2NPP - chains F and Y of the 4 polymer chains in the assembly; structure by X-ray diffraction, 3.30 A resolution.

# Chain F
Name: Serine/threonine-protein phosphatase 2A catalytic subunit alpha isoform
Organism: Homo sapiens
Notes: EC 3.1.3.16; fragment: catalytic subunit
UniProt: P67775 (PP2AA_HUMAN); numbering as in UniProt (aligned over 1-309)
Amino-acid sequence (309 residues; numbered 1 to 309; the number before each row is that of its first residue):
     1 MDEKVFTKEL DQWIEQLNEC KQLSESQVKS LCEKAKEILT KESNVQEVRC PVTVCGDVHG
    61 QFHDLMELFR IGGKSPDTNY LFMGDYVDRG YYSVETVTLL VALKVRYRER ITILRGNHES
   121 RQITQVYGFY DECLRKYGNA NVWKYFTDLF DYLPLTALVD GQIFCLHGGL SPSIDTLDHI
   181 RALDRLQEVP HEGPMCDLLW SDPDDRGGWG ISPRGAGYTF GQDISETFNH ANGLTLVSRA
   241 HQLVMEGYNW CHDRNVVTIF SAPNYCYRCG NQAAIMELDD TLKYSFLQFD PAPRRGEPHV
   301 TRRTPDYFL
Not modelled in the structure: 1
Swiss-Prot annotation at these positions:
  - active site: His118 (Proton donor)
  - binding site (Mn(2+)): Asp57, His59, Asp85, Asn117, His167, His241
  - binding site (Zn(2+)): Asp57, His59, Asp85
  - binding site (Fe(3+)): Asp85, Asn117, His167, His241
  - modified residue: Tyr307 (Phosphotyrosine), Leu309 (Leucine methyl ester)
  - natural variant: Gly60 (G60V: In HJS3; uncertain significance), Asp88 (D88G: In HJS3), Gln122 (Q122H: In HJS3), Gln125 to Leu309 (deletion: In HJS3), Tyr127 (Y127C: In HJS3), Asp131 (D131H: In HJS3), His191 (H191R: In HJS3), Arg214 to Leu309 (deletion: In HJS3), Asp223 (D223H: In HJS3; D223V: In HJS3), Tyr265 (Y265C: In HJS3), Phe308 (F308FF: In HJS3)
  - mutagenesis: Asp85 (D85N: Loss of phosphatase activity), Leu309 (L309A: Loss of binding to PP2A B-alpha regulatory subunit)
What the authors report for this chain:
  - post-translational modification sites: Leu309

# Chain Y
Name: microcystin LR
Amino-acid sequence (7 residues; numbered 1 to 7; the number before each row is that of its first residue):
     1 ALXRXEX
Modified positions: Ala1 (D-alanine; DAL); ACB (3-methyl-beta-D-aspartic acid) at position 3, 1ZN ((2S,3S,4E,6E,8S,9S)-3-amino-9-methoxy-2,6,8-trimethyl-10-phenyldeca-4,6-dienoic acid) at position 5, DAM (N-methyl-alpha-beta-dehydroalanine) at position 7; Glu6 (gamma-D-glutamic acid; FGA)
Covalent attachments: covalent link Ala1-DAM_7

# Chain F / chain Y interface
Pairs across the interface (19):
  Arg89(F) with Leu2(Y); ACB_3(Y), hydrogen bond (side chain-backbone)
  Gln122(F) with 1ZN_5(Y)
  Ile123(F) with 1ZN_5(Y)
  Tyr127(F) with ACB_3(Y), hydrogen bond (side chain-backbone); 1ZN_5(Y)
  Val189(F) with 1ZN_5(Y)
  Pro190(F) with 1ZN_5(Y)
  His191(F) with 1ZN_5(Y)
  Trp200(F) with 1ZN_5(Y)
  Pro213(F) with Arg4(Y)
  Arg214(F) with Arg4(Y), hydrogen bond (side chain-backbone); 1ZN_5(Y)
  Gly215(F) with 1ZN_5(Y)
  Ala216(F) with 1ZN_5(Y)
  Leu243(F) with DAM_7(Y)
  Tyr265(F) with Glu6(Y)
  Cys266(F) with Leu2(Y), hydrophobic
  Cys269(F) with DAM_7(Y), covalent bond
Other interface residues (no listed pair), chain F (19 interface residues in all): Asn117, His118, Cys196

# Summary
Chain F and chain Y form an interface of 19 and 6 residues respectively, with 1 covalent bond and 3 hydrogen
bonds. Polar pairs include Arg89(F)-ACB_3(Y), Tyr127(F)-ACB_3(Y) and Arg214(F)-Arg4(Y). Curated annotation
(UniProt) lists active-site residue His118(F), 6 Mn2+-binding residues, 3 Zn2+-binding residues and 4
Fe3+-binding residues on chain F. From the paper: a modification site at Leu309(F).
Chain F is Serine/threonine-protein phosphatase 2A catalytic subunit alpha isoform (Homo sapiens) and chain Y
is microcystin LR; the structure, Structure of the Protein Phosphatase 2A Holoenzyme, was determined by X-ray
diffraction (same publication as 2NYL and 2NYM).
